Entry 8SW0 (X-ray diffraction, 2.30 A resolution); this record covers chain A.

# Chain A
Molecule: Puromycin-sensitive aminopeptidase
Source organism: Homo sapiens
Notes: EC 3.4.11.14
Reference sequence: P55786 (PSA_HUMAN); residues 46-919 here = UniProt positions 46-919
Chain sequence (902 residues; each row starts with the number of its first residue):
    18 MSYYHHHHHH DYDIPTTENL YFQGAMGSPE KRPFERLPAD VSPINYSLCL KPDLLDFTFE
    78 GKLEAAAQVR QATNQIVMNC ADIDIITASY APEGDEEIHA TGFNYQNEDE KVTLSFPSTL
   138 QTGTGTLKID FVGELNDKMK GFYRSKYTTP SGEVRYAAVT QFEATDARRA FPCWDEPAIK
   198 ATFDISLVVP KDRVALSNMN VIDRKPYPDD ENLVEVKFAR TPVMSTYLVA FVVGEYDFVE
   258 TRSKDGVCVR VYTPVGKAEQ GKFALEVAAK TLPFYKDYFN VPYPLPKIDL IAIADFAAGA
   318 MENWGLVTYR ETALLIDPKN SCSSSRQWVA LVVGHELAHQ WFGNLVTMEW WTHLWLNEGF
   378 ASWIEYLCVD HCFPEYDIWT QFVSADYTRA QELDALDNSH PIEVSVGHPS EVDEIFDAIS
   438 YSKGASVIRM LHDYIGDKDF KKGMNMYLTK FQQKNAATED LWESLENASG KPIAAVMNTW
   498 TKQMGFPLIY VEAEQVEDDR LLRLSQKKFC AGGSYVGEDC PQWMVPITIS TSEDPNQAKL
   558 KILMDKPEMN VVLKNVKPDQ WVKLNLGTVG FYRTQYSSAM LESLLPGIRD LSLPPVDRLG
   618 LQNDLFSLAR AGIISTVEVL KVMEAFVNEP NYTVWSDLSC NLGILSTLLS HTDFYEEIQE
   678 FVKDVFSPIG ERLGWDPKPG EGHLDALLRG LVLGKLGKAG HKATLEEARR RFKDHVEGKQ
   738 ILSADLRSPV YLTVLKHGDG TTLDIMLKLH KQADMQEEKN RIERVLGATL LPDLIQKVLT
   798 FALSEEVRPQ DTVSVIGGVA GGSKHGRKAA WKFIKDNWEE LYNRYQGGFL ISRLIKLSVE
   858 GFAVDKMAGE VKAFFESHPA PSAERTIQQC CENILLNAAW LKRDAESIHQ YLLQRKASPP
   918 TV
Not modelled in the structure: 18-50, 915-919
Construct notes: initiating methionine (18); expression tag (19-45)
UniProt features mapped onto this chain:
  - motif: R726 to K730 (Nuclear localization signal)
  - active site: E353 (Proton acceptor)
  - binding site (substrate): E180, G316 to N320
  - binding site (Zn(2+)): H352, H356, E375
  - site: Y438 (Transition state stabilizer)
  - modified residue: Y464 (3'-nitrotyrosine)
  - mutagenesis: E353 (E353A: Reduces catalytic activity by 25,000-fold to 100,000-fold; E353Q: Reduces catalytic activity by 5,000-fold to 15,000-fold; E353V: Reduces catalytic activity by 300,000-fold to 500,000-fold), Y438 (Y438F: Reduces catalytic activity by 1,000-fold to 2,500-fold)
Bound ions: Zn2+: H352, H356, E375
Ligand contacts: 1,4-diethylene dioxide (DIO): F359, G360, V363, T364, M365, H370, L373, N374, Y464, A473, A474
From the paper describing this entry:
  - Zn2+ coordination: H352, H356, E375
  - catalytic residues: E353
  - catalytic residues: Y438 (proposed by the authors, not directly observed)
  - mutagenesis - Y438F (1000 fold): decreased catalytic activity (citing earlier work)
  - binding site for Zn2+: E319 (proposed by the authors, not directly observed)
  - binding site for 2-amino-2-hydroxymethyl-propane-1,3-diol: V349, S379, E382 (proposed by the authors, not directly observed)
  - specificity-determining residues: Q178, A315 (proposed by the authors, not directly observed)
  - mutagenesis - F433A (5.9 fold): decreased binding to dynorphin A(1-17)

# In short
Chain A binds 1,4-diethylene dioxide. The Zn2+ site is built by H352, H356 and E375. Curated annotation
(UniProt) lists active-site residue E353, 6 substrate-binding residues, 3 Zn2+-binding residues and 2
mutagenesis sites. From the paper: catalytic residues E353 and Y438; Y438F reduces catalytic activity.
Chain A is Puromycin-sensitive aminopeptidase (Homo sapiens); the structure, Puromycin sensitive
aminopeptidase, was determined by X-ray diffraction together with 8SW1 from the same study.
